PDB entry 8ASJ | electron microscopy, 3.75 A resolution | chains A and D of the 8 polymer chains in the assembly

# Chain A
Molecule: Ubiquinol-cytochrome c reductase iron-sulfur subunit
From: Cereibacter sphaeroides 2.4.1
Notes: EC 7.1.1.8
Reference sequence: Q3IY09 (Q3IY09_CERS4); residues 1-187 here = UniProt positions 1-187
Sequence (187 residues; each row starts with the number of its first residue):
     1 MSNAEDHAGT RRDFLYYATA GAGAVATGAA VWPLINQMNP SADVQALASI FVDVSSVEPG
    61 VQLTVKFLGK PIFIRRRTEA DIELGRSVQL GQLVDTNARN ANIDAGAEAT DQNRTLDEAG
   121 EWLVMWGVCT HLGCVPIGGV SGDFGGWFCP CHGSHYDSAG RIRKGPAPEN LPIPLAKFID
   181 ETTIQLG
Disordered / not traced: 1-8
Cystine bridges: Cys134-Cys151
Metal / ion sites: 2Fe-2S cluster Fe: Cys129, His131, Cys149, His152
Residues lining bound ligands:
  - 2Fe-2S cluster (FES): Cys129, His131, Leu132, Gly133, Cys134, Cys149, Cys151, His152, Gly153, Ser154
  - ubiquinone-10 (U10): Leu34, Ile35, Gln37, Met38, Cys151, His152

# Chain D
Molecule: Cytochrome b-c1 subunit IV
From: Cereibacter sphaeroides 2.4.1
Reference sequence: Q3J2Z2 (Q3J2Z2_CERS4); residues 0-123 here correspond to UniProt positions 1-124 (UniProt number = residue number + 1)
Sequence (124 residues; numbered 0 to 123; the number before each row is that of its first residue; numbering starts at 0):
     0 MFSFIDDIPS FEQIKARVRD DLRKHGWEKR WNDSRLVQKS RELLNDEELK IDPATWIWKR
    60 MPSREEVAAR RQRDFETVWK YRYRLGGFAS GALLALALAG IFSTGNFGGS SDAGNRPSVV
   120 YPIE
Disordered / not traced: 0-77, 107-123

# How chain A and chain D interact
Pairs across the interface - 8 pairs, chain A then chain D:
  Thr10(A) - Tyr82(D)
  Asp13(A) - Arg83(D)  salt bridge
  Phe14(A) - Tyr82(D)
  Phe14(A) - Gly85(D)
  Phe14(A) - Gly86(D)
  Phe14(A) - Ser89(D)
  Tyr17(A) - Arg83(D)
  Ala18(A) - Gly86(D)
Also at the interface, not in a pair above, chain D (7 interface residues in all): Phe87, Gly90

# In short
Chain A and chain D form an interface of 5 and 7 residues respectively; the contacts include 1 salt bridge.
Its one salt-bridged contact is Asp13(A)-Arg83(D). Bound to chain A: 2Fe-2S cluster and ubiquinone-10.
Cys129(A), His131(A), Cys149(A) and His152(A) coordinate a 2Fe-2S cluster Fe ion.
Chain A is Ubiquinol-cytochrome c reductase iron-sulfur subunit and chain D is Cytochrome b-c1 subunit IV,
both from Cereibacter sphaeroides 2.4.1; the structure, Four subunit cytochrome b-c1 complex from Rhodobacter
sphaeroides in native nanodiscs - focussed refinement in the ..., was determined by electron microscopy,
deposited together with 8ASI.
